PDB entry 6MVH | X-ray diffraction, 2.40 A resolution | chains C and D of the 4 polymer chains in the assembly

[Chain C]
Name: Beta-galactosidase
Organism: Roseburia hominis
Notes: EC 3.2.1.23
Reference sequence: A0A174HGC0 (A0A174HGC0_9FIRM); the author numbering skips numbers that UniProt does not, so the offset changes along the chain: 0-178 = UniProt 1-179; 180-757 = UniProt 180-757
Amino-acid sequence (780 residues; row label = number of the first residue in the row; note: 1 number in that range is skipped by the numbering (no residue carries it; nothing is unmodelled there); numbers below 1 keep their minus sign (His-23 is residue -23)):
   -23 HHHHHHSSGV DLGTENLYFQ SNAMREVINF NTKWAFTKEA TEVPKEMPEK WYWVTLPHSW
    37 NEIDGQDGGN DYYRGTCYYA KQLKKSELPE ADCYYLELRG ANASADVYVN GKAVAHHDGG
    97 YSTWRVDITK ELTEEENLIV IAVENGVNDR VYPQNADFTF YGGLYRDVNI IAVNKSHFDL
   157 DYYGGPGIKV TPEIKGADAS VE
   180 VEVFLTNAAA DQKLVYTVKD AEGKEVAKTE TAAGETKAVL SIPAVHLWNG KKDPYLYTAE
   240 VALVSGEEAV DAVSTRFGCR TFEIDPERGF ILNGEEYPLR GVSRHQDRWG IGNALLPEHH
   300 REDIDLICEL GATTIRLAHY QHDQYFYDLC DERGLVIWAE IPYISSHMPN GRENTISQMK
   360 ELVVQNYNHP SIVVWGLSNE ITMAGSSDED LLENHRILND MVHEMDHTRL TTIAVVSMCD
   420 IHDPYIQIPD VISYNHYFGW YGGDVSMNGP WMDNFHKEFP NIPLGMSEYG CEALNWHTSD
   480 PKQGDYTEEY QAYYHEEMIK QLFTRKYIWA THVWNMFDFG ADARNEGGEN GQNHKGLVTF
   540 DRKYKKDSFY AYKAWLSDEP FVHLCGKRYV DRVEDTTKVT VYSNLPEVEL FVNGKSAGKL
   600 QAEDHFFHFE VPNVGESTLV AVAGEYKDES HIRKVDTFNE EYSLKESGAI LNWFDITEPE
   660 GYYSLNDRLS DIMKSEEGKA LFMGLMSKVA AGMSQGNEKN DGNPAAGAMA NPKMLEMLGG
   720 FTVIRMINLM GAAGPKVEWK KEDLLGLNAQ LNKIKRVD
Unresolved in the structure: -23 to 0, 383-387, 645-757
Differences from the reference sequence: expression tag (-23 to -1)
Metal / ion sites: Ca2+: Asp40, Asp43, Gly44, Asp47, Asp521
Residues lining bound ligands: FMN (flavin mononucleotide): Asp155, Tyr158, Tyr159, Gly163, Lys165, Phe183, Lys359, Val362, Val363, Tyr366, Met404
Reported in the primary citation:
  - mutagenesis - Y159A: decreased binding to flavin mononucleotide
  - binding site for flavin mononucleotide: Tyr159

[Chain D]
Name: Beta-galactosidase
Organism: Roseburia hominis
Notes: EC 3.2.1.23
Reference sequence: A0A174HGC0 (A0A174HGC0_9FIRM); the author numbering skips numbers that UniProt does not, so the offset changes along the chain: 0-162 = UniProt 1-163; 164-757 = UniProt 164-757
Amino-acid sequence (780 residues; each row starts with the number of its first residue; note: 1 number in that range is skipped by the numbering (no residue carries it; nothing is unmodelled there); numbers below 1 keep their minus sign (His-23 is residue -23)):
   -23 HHHHHHSSGV DLGTENLYFQ SNAMREVINF NTKWAFTKEA TEVPKEMPEK WYWVTLPHSW
    37 NEIDGQDGGN DYYRGTCYYA KQLKKSELPE ADCYYLELRG ANASADVYVN GKAVAHHDGG
    97 YSTWRVDITK ELTEEENLIV IAVENGVNDR VYPQNADFTF YGGLYRDVNI IAVNKSHFDL
   157 DYYGGP
   164 GIKVTPEIKG ADASVEVEVF LTNAAADQKL VYTVKDAEGK EVAKTETAAG ETKAVLSIPA
   224 VHLWNGKKDP YLYTAEVALV SGEEAVDAVS TRFGCRTFEI DPERGFILNG EEYPLRGVSR
   284 HQDRWGIGNA LLPEHHREDI DLICELGATT IRLAHYQHDQ YFYDLCDERG LVIWAEIPYI
   344 SSHMPNGREN TISQMKELVV QNYNHPSIVV WGLSNEITMA GSSDEDLLEN HRILNDMVHE
   404 MDHTRLTTIA VVSMCDIHDP YIQIPDVISY NHYFGWYGGD VSMNGPWMDN FHKEFPNIPL
   464 GMSEYGCEAL NWHTSDPKQG DYTEEYQAYY HEEMIKQLFT RKYIWATHVW NMFDFGADAR
   524 NEGGENGQNH KGLVTFDRKY KKDSFYAYKA WLSDEPFVHL CGKRYVDRVE DTTKVTVYSN
   584 LPEVELFVNG KSAGKLQAED HFFHFEVPNV GESTLVAVAG EYKDESHIRK VDTFNEEYSL
   644 KESGAILNWF DITEPEGYYS LNDRLSDIMK SEEGKALFMG LMSKVAAGMS QGNEKNDGNP
   704 AAGAMANPKM LEMLGGFTVI RMINLMGAAG PKVEWKKEDL LGLNAQLNKI KRVD
Unresolved in the structure: -23 to 19, 60-71, 164-282, 305-314, 332-338, 366-374, 383-387, 404-409, 464-512, 543-757
Differences from the reference sequence: expression tag (-23 to -1)
Metal / ion sites: Ca2+: Asp40, Asp43, Gly44, Asp47, Asp521
Residues lining bound ligands: FMN (flavin mononucleotide): Asp155, Tyr158, Tyr159, Lys359, Val363
Reported in the primary citation:
  - mutagenesis - Y159A: decreased binding to flavin mononucleotide
  - binding site for flavin mononucleotide: Tyr159

[Interface between chain C and chain D]
Residue-residue contacts - 7 pairs, chain C then chain D:
  Glu169(C) with Pro459(D); Asn460(D), hydrogen bond
  Val218(C) with Lys456(D)
  Arg395(C) with Asp399(D)
  Asp399(C) with Asp399(D)
  His406(C) with Gln426(D)
  Gln426(C) with Glu403(D), hydrogen bond
Other interface residues (no listed pair), chain C (9 interface residues in all): Lys216, Glu403, Ile427
Other interface residues (no listed pair), chain D (8 interface residues in all): Arg395, His421

[In short]
9 residues of chain C face 8 of chain D across their interface, with 2 hydrogen bonds. Polar pairs include
Glu169(C)-Asn460(D) and Gln426(C)-Glu403(D). Chain C binds flavin mononucleotide. Bound to chain D: flavin
mononucleotide. From the paper: a binding site for flavin mononucleotide at Tyr159(C) and Tyr159(D); Y159A of
chain C reduces binding to flavin mononucleotide.
Both chains are Beta-galactosidase (Roseburia hominis). Entry 6MVH (Crystal structure of FMN-binding
beta-glucuronidase from Roseburia hominis) was determined by X-ray diffraction (same publication as 6MVF and
6MVG).
